Entry 8H7P (X-ray diffraction, 1.82 A resolution); this record covers chains A and B.

== Chain A ==
Protein: Subtilisin
Source organism: Bacillus subtilis
Notes: EC 3.4.21.62
Reference sequence: A0A7U5AV24 (A0A7U5AV24_BACIU); residues 1-275 here correspond to UniProt positions 108-382 (UniProt number = residue number + 107)
Sequence (281 residues; each row starts with the number of its first residue):
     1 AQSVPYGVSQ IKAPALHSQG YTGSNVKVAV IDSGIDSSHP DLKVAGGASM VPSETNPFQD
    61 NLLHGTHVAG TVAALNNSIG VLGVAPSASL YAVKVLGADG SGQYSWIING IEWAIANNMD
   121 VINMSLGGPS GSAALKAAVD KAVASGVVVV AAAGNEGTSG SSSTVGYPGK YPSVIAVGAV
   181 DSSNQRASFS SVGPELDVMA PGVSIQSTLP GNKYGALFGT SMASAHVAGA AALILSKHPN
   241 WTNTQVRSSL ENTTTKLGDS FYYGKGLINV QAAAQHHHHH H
Construct notes: conflict Leu62 (Asn169 in A0A7U5AV24), Leu63 (Ser170 in A0A7U5AV24), Leu217 (Tyr324 in A0A7U5AV24), Phe218 (Asn325 in A0A7U5AV24), Ala225 (Pro332 in A0A7U5AV24); expression tag (276-281)
Metal / ion sites: Ca2+: Gln2, Asp41, Leu75, Asn77, Ile79, Val81

== Chain B ==
Protein: 5,6-dihydro-benzo[h]cinnolin-3-ylamine
Sequence (6 residues; each row starts with the number of its first residue):
     1 XAAPFX
Modified / non-standard residues: SIN (succinic acid) at position 1; NH2 (amino group) at position 6

== How chain A and chain B interact ==
Contacting residue pairs (28):
  His64(A) with Pro4(B); Phe5(B); NH2_6(B), hydrogen bond (side chain-backbone)
  Leu96(A) with Pro4(B)
  Gly100(A) with Ala3(B); Pro4(B)
  Ser101(A) with Ala2(B)
  Gly102(A) with SIN_1(B); Ala2(B), hydrogen bond (backbone-backbone)
  Gln103(A) with SIN_1(B)
  Tyr104(A) with SIN_1(B)
  Ile107(A) with Ala2(B), hydrophobic
  Ser125(A) with Pro4(B); Phe5(B), hydrogen bond (backbone-backbone)
  Leu126(A) with Ala3(B); Phe5(B)
  Gly127(A) with Ala2(B); Ala3(B), hydrogen bond (backbone-backbone); Phe5(B)
  Gly128(A) with SIN_1(B)
  Pro129(A) with SIN_1(B)
  Ala152(A) with Phe5(B)
  Gly154(A) with Phe5(B)
  Asn155(A) with Phe5(B)
  Gly219(A) with Phe5(B)
  Thr220(A) with Phe5(B), hydrogen bond (backbone-backbone)
  Ser221(A) with Phe5(B), hydrogen bond (side chain-backbone); NH2_6(B), hydrogen bond (side chain-backbone)
Other interface residues (no listed pair), chain A (22 interface residues in all): Leu62, Ala153, Gly166

== Overview ==
22 residues of chain A face 6 of chain B across their interface, with 7 hydrogen bonds. Among the polar pairs
are His64(A)-NH2_6(B), Ser221(A)-Phe5(B) and Ser221(A)-NH2_6(B). The Ca2+ site is built by Gln2(A), Asp41(A),
Leu75(A), Asn77(A), Ile79(A) and Val81(A).
Chain A is Subtilisin (Bacillus subtilis) and chain B is 5,6-dihydro-benzo[h]cinnolin-3-ylamine; the
structure, Crystal structure of aqualigase bound with Suc-AAPF, was determined by X-ray diffraction.
